9GM5 - chains 6 and Y of the 15 polymer chains in the assembly; structure by electron microscopy, 3.70 A resolution.

[Chain 6]
Protein: DNA replication licensing factor MCM6
Organism: Saccharomyces cerevisiae
Notes: EC 3.6.4.12
UniProt: P53091 (MCM6_YEAST); numbering as in UniProt (aligned over 1-1017)
Chain sequence (1017 residues; numbered 1 to 1017; the number before each row is that of its first residue):
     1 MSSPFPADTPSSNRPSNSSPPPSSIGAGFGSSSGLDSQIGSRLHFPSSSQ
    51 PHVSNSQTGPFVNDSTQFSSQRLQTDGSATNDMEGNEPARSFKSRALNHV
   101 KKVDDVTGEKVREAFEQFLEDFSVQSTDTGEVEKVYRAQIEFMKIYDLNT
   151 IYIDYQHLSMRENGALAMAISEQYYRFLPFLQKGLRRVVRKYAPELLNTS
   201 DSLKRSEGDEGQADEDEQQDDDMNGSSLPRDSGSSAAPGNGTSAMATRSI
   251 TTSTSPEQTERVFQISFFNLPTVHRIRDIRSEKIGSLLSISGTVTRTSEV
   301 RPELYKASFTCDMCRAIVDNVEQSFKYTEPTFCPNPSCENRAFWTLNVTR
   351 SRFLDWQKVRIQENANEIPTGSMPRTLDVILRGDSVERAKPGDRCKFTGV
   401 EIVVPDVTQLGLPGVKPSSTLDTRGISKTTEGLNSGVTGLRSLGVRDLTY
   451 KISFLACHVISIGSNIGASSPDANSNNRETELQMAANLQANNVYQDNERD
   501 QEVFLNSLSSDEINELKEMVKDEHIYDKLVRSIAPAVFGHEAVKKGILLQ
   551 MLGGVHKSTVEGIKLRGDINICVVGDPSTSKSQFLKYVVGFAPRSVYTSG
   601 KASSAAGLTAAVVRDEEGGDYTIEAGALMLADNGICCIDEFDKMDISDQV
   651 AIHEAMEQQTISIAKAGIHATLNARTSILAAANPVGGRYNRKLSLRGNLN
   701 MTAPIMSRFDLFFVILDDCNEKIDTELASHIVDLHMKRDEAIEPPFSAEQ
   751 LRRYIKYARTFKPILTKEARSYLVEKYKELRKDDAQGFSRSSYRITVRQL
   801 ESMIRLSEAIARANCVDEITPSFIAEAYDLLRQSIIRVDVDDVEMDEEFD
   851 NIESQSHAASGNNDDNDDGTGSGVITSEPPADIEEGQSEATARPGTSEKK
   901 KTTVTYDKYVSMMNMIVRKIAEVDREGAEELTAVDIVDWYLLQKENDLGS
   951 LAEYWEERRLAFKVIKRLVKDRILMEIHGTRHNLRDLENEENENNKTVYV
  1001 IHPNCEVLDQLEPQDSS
Unresolved in the structure: 1-99, 124-133, 201-259, 421-444, 464-499, 738-744, 786-792, 835-902, 979-995, 1005-1017
Bound ions: Zn2+: Cys311, Cys314, Cys333, Cys338
Ligand contacts:
  - ADP (adenosine-5'-diphosphate), molecule 1: Ala536, Val537, Phe538, Asp576, Pro577, Ser578, Thr579, Ser580, Lys581, Ser582, Gln583, Asp639, Glu640, Asn683, Leu727, Ile731, Leu734
  - ADP, molecule 2: Leu565, Glu657, Gln658, Val797, Arg798, Glu801
Curated features (UniProtKB/Swiss-Prot):
  - motif: Ser707 to Asp710 (Arginine finger)
  - binding site (ATP): Gly575 to Ser582
  - modified residue: Ser78 (Phosphoserine), Ser249 (Phosphoserine), Ser372 (Phosphoserine), Thr766 (Phosphothreonine)

[Chain Y]
Molecule: 42-nt DNA strand
Sequence (42 nucleotides; numbered 20 to 61; the number before each row is that of its first residue):
    20 CGATCGATCGATCGATCGATCGATCGATCGATCGATCGATCG

[How chain 6 and chain Y interact]
Residue-residue contacts - 12 pairs, chain 6 then chain Y:
  Ser604(6) - DT31(Y)  phosphate contact
  Ala606(6) - DA30(Y)  phosphate contact
  Ala606(6) - DT31(Y)  phosphate contact
  Ala610(6) - DA30(Y)  phosphate contact
  Ala611(6) - DA30(Y)  phosphate contact
  Val612(6) - DG29(Y)  phosphate contact
  Val612(6) - DA30(Y)  hydrogen bond to the phosphate
  Tyr621(6) - DC28(Y)  hydrogen bond to the sugar
  Lys665(6) - DG29(Y)  phosphate contact
  Lys665(6) - DA30(Y)  salt bridge to the phosphate
  Ala666(6) - DC28(Y)  phosphate contact
  Ala666(6) - DG29(Y)  phosphate contact
Also at the interface, not in a pair above, chain 6 (10 interface residues in all): Ala605, Gly607
Also at the interface, not in a pair above, chain Y (5 interface residues in all): DC32

[Overview]
The interface between chain 6 and chain Y involves 10 residues on one side and 5 on the other; the contacts
include 2 hydrogen bonds and 1 salt bridge. Among the polar pairs are Tyr621(6)-DC28(Y), Val612(6)-DA30(Y) and
Lys665(6)-DA30(Y). Ligands of chain 6: ADP.
Chain 6 is DNA replication licensing factor MCM6 (Saccharomyces cerevisiae) and chain Y is a 42-nt DNA strand;
the structure, OCCM maturation intermediate stalled with an Arginine Finger mutation in Mcm5: Conformer 1, was
determined by electron microscopy, deposited together with 9GJP and 9GJW.
